Entry 7BZG (X-ray diffraction, 2.90 A resolution); this record covers chains A and C of the 4 polymer chains in the assembly.

# Chain A
Molecule: HTH-type transcriptional activator HxlR
From: Bacillus subtilis (strain 168)
UniProtKB: P42406 (HXLR_BACSU); numbering as in UniProt (aligned over 1-120)
Chain sequence (123 residues; row label = number of the first residue in the row; numbers below 1 keep their minus sign (Gly-2 is residue -2)):
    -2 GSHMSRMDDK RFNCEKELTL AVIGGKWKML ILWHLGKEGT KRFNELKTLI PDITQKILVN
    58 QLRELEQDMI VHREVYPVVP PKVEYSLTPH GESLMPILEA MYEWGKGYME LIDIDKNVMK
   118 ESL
Unresolved in the structure: -2 to 1, 112-120
Covalent attachments: formyl group (FOR) linked to Cys11, Lys13
Differences from the reference sequence: expression tag (-2 to 0)
Ligand contacts: PE8 (3,6,9,12,15,18,21-heptaoxatricosane-1,23-diol): Val76, Pro77, Pro78
What the authors report for this chain:
  - binding site for formyl group: Cys11, Lys13
  - contacts within the chain: Cys11-Lys13
  - conformationally variable residues (helix shift, side-chain flip): Phe9, Cys11, Lys13, Met26, Tyr99
  - self-association interface (contacts with another copy of this molecule): Met26, Tyr99
  - mutagenesis - C11A: abolished binding to 0.6 mM FA
  - mutagenesis - C11A: abolished signaling in response to 0.6 mM FA

# Chain C
Molecule: 20-nt DNA strand
Sequence (20 nucleotides; row label = number of the first residue in the row):
     1 CAGTATCCTC GAGGATACTG

# Interface between chain A and chain C
Residue-residue contacts - 20 pairs, chain A then chain C:
  Arg39(A) - DC1(C)  hydrogen bond to the phosphate
  Arg39(A) - DA2(C)  salt bridge to the phosphate
  Phe40(A) - DA2(C)  phosphate contact
  Phe40(A) - DG3(C)  phosphate contact
  Asn41(A) - DC1(C)  sugar contact
  Asn41(A) - DA2(C)  hydrogen bond to the phosphate
  Gln52(A) - DG3(C)  base contact
  Lys53(A) - DA5(C)  base contact
  Lys53(A) - DT6(C)  base contact
  Val56(A) - DG3(C)  sugar contact
  Arg60(A) - DG3(C)  salt bridge to the phosphate
  Arg60(A) - DT4(C)  salt bridge to the phosphate
  Arg70(A) - DG3(C)  salt bridge to the phosphate
  Pro77(A) - DC1(C)  sugar contact
  Pro78(A) - DC1(C)  phosphate contact
  Pro78(A) - DA2(C)  phosphate contact
  Lys79(A) - DA2(C)  phosphate contact
  Val80(A) - DA2(C)  hydrogen bond to the phosphate
  Val80(A) - DG3(C)  phosphate contact
  Tyr82(A) - DG3(C)  hydrogen bond to the phosphate

# Summary
13 residues of chain A and 6 residues of chain C are in contact; the contacts include 4 hydrogen bonds and 4
salt bridges. Polar contacts include Arg39(A)-DC1(C), Asn41(A)-DA2(C) and Val80(A)-DA2(C). The paper reports a
binding site for formyl group at Cys11(A) and Lys13(A); C11A of chain A abolishes binding to 0.6 mM FA.
Chain A is HTH-type transcriptional activator HxlR (Bacillus subtilis (strain 168)) and chain C is a 20-nt DNA
strand; the structure, Structure of Bacillus subtilis HxlR, wild type in complex with formaldehyde and DNA,
was determined by X-ray diffraction (same publication as 7BZE).
